6MUO - chains C and J of the 13 polymer chains in the assembly; structure by electron microscopy, 3.60 A resolution.

Chain C:
Molecule: Histone H2A type 1-C
Source organism: Homo sapiens
Reference sequence: Q93077 (H2A1C_HUMAN); residues 13-117 here correspond to UniProt positions 14-118 (UniProt number = residue number + 1)
Chain sequence (105 residues; row label = number of the first residue in the row):
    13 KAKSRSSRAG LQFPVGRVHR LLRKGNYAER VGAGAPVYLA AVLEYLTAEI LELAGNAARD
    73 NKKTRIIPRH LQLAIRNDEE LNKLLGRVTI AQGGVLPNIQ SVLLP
Unresolved in the structure: 13, 117
Construct notes: conflict Ser113 (Ala114 in Q93077)
UniProt features mapped onto this chain:
  - modified residue: Lys13 (N6-(beta-hydroxybutyryl)lysine), Lys36 (N6-(2-hydroxyisobutyryl)lysine), Lys74 (N6-(2-hydroxyisobutyryl)lysine), Lys75 (N6-(2-hydroxyisobutyryl)lysine), Lys95 (N6-(2-hydroxyisobutyryl)lysine), Gln104 (N5-methylglutamine)
  - cross-link (Glycyl lysine isopeptide (Lys-Gly)): Lys13 (interchain with G-Cter in ubiquitin), Lys15 (interchain with G-Cter in ubiquitin)

Chain J:
Molecule: DNA/RNA
Sequence (147 nucleotides; each row starts with the number of its first residue; numbers below 1 keep their minus sign (DA-73 is residue -73)):
   -73 ATCGAGGAAG TTCATATAAA AGGCAAACGG AAGCATTCTC AGAATATTCT TTGTGATGAT
   -13 GGAGTTTCAC TCACAGAGCT GAACATGCCT TTTGATGGAG CAGTTTCCAA ATACACTTTT
    47 GGTAGAATCT GCAGGTGGAT ATTTGAT

Interface between chain C and chain J:
Contacting residue pairs - 14 pairs, chain C then chain J:
  Ser16(C) - DG48(J)  hydrogen bond to the phosphate
  Arg29(C) - DT49(J)  hydrogen bond to the phosphate
  Arg29(C) - DA50(J)  salt bridge to the phosphate
  Arg42(C) - DT38(J)  phosphate contact
  Arg42(C) - DA39(J)  phosphate contact
  Val43(C) - DT38(J)  phosphate contact
  Val43(C) - DA39(J)  hydrogen bond to the phosphate
  Gly44(C) - DT38(J)  phosphate contact
  Ala45(C) - DT38(J)  hydrogen bond to the phosphate
  Lys75(C) - DA59(J)  phosphate contact
  Lys75(C) - DG60(J)  salt bridge to the phosphate
  Thr76(C) - DC58(J)  phosphate contact
  Thr76(C) - DA59(J)  hydrogen bond to the phosphate
  Arg77(C) - DA59(J)  hydrogen bond to the phosphate
Other interface residues (no listed pair), chain C (11 interface residues in all): Arg35, Gly46

Summary:
The interface between chain C and chain J involves 11 residues on one side and 8 on the other; the contacts
include 6 hydrogen bonds and 2 salt bridges. Polar pairs include Ser16(C)-DG48(J), Arg29(C)-DT49(J) and
Val43(C)-DA39(J).
Here chain C is Histone H2A type 1-C (Homo sapiens) and chain J is DNA/RNA. Entry 6MUO (CENP-A nucleosome
bound by two copies of CENP-C(CD) and one copy CENP-N(NT)) was determined by electron microscopy (same
publication as 6MUP).
